Entry 7V1M (X-ray diffraction, 2.83 A resolution); this record covers chains B and H of the 4 polymer chains in the assembly.

== Chain B ==
Protein: Histone H3.3
Source organism: Homo sapiens
Reference sequence: P84243 (H33_HUMAN); residues 1-135 here correspond to UniProt positions 2-136 (UniProt number = residue number + 1)
Chain sequence (135 residues; each row starts with the number of its first residue):
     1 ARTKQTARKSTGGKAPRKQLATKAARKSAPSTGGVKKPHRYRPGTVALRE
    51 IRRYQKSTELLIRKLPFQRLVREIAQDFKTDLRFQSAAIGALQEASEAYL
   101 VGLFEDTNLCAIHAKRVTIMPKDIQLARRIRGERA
Not modelled in the structure: 1-48, 135
Curated features (UniProtKB/Swiss-Prot):
  - site: Ser31 (Interaction with ZMYND11)
  - modified residue: Arg2 (Asymmetric dimethylarginine), Thr3 (Phosphothreonine), Lys4 (Allysine), Gln5 (5-glutamyl dopamine), Thr6 (Phosphothreonine), Arg8 (Citrulline), Lys9 (N6,N6,N6-trimethyllysine), Ser10 (ADP-ribosylserine), Thr11 (Phosphothreonine), Lys14 (N6-(2-hydroxyisobutyryl)lysine), Arg17 (Asymmetric dimethylarginine), Lys18 (N6-(2-hydroxyisobutyryl)lysine), Lys23 (N6-(2-hydroxyisobutyryl)lysine), Arg26 (Citrulline), Lys27 (N6,N6,N6-trimethyllysine), Ser28 (ADP-ribosylserine), Ser31 (Phosphoserine), Lys36 (N6,N6,N6-trimethyllysine), Lys37 (N6-methyllysine), Tyr41 (Phosphotyrosine) and 9 more in UniProt
  - lipidation: Lys18 (N6-decanoyllysine)
From the paper describing this entry:
  - mutagenesis - I51A/R52A/Y54A: decreased binding to Isoform 2 of Nuclear autoantigenic sperm protein (chain H)
  - post-translational modification sites: Tyr54 (proposed by the authors, not directly observed)

== Chain H ==
Protein: Isoform 2 of Nuclear autoantigenic sperm protein
Source organism: Homo sapiens
Reference sequence: P49321-2 (NASP-2_HUMAN); numbering as in UniProt; present here: 30-100, 160-323
Chain sequence (235 residues; each row starts with the number of its first residue; note: 59 numbers in that range are skipped by the numbering (no residue carries them; nothing is unmodelled there)):
    30 SADKVESLDVDSEAKKLLGLGQKHLVMGDIPAAVNAFQEAASLLGKKYGE
    80 TANECGEAFFFYGKSLLELAR
   160 LENKSLQENEEEEIGNLELAWDMLDLAKIIFKRQETKEAQLYAAQAHLKL
   210 GEVSVESENYVQAVEEFQSCLNLQEQYLEAHDRLLAETHYQLGLAYGYNS
   260 QYDEAVAQFSKSIEVIENRMAVLNEQVKEAEGSSAEYKKEIEELKELLPE
   310 IREKIEDAKESQRS
Not modelled in the structure: 30-37, 160-169, 285-298, 321-323
From the paper describing this entry:
  - mutagenesis - N218A/Q221A: unchanged binding to H3 alphaN peptide
  - mutagenesis - L185A/I188A (Tm 60.4 degC), E224A/E225A (Tm 54.1 degC), R242A (Tm 55.4 degC), L306A (Tm 54.7 degC): unchanged stability
  - mutagenesis - E177A/W180A/D181A, E177A/W180A/D181A/E246A/Y249A/L253A, E246A/Y249A/L253A: decreased binding to H3-H4
  - mutagenesis - E246A/Y249A/L253A: abolished binding to Histone H3.3 (chain B)
  - mutagenesis - R242A: unchanged binding to alphaN region of H3

== Chain B / chain H interface ==
Pairs across the interface (20):
  Arg49(B) with Leu185(H)
  Ile51(B) with Asp181(H); Asp184(H); Leu185(H); Ile188(H), hydrophobic
  Arg52(B) with Trp180(H), hydrogen bond (backbone-side chain); Asp184(H), hydrogen bond (backbone-side chain); Gln221(H), hydrogen bond; Glu224(H), salt bridge
  Arg53(B) with Trp180(H), hydrogen bond (backbone-side chain)
  Tyr54(B) with Ile173(H), hydrogen bond (side chain-backbone); Leu176(H); Glu177(H), hydrogen bond (side chain-backbone); Trp180(H); Ser216(H)
  Gln55(B) with Asn218(H)
  Ser57(B) with Ser216(H); Glu217(H)
  Glu105(B) with Gln221(H), hydrogen bond; Glu224(H)
Interface residues without a listed pair, chain B (10 interface residues in all): Lys56, Val101
Interface residues without a listed pair, chain H (15 interface residues in all): Lys187, Glu225
Interface features reported in the paper:
  - pairs named by the authors: Arg52(B)-Glu224(H) (salt bridge), Tyr54(B)-Trp180(H) (pi stacking), Gln55(B)-Asn218(H), Ser57(B)-Glu217(H), Ile173(H)-Tyr54(B) (hydrogen bond), Leu176(H)-Tyr54(B), Glu177(H)-Tyr54(B) (hydrogen bond), Trp180(H)-Arg52(B) (hydrogen bond), Asp181(H)-Ile51(B), Asp184(H)-Ile51(B), Asp184(H)-Arg52(B) (hydrogen bond), Leu185(H)-Ile51(B), Ile188(H)-Ile51(B), Ser216(H)-Tyr54(B), Gln221(H)-Arg52(B) (hydrogen bond), Glu225(H)-Arg52(B)
  - interface residues, chain B: Ile51(B)

== Overview ==
10 residues of chain B and 15 residues of chain H are in contact; the contacts include 7 hydrogen bonds and 1
salt bridge. Polar contacts include Arg52(B)-Glu224(H), Arg52(B)-Trp180(H) and Arg52(B)-Asp184(H). The paper
describes a salt bridge between Arg52(B) and Glu224(H); pi stacking between Tyr54(B) and Trp180(H); contacts
between Gln55(B) and Asn218(H), Ser57(B) and Glu217(H) and Leu176(H) and Tyr54(B) among others. The paper
reports that E177A/W180A/D181A, E177A/W180A/D181A/E246A/Y249A/L253A and E246A/Y249A/L253A of chain H reduce
binding to H3-H4; the interface residue Ile51(B); 9 substitutions were tested in all.
Chain B is Histone H3.3 and chain H is Isoform 2 of Nuclear autoantigenic sperm protein, both from Homo
sapiens; the structure, Structural basis for the co-chaperone relationship of sNASP and ASF1b, was determined
by X-ray diffraction (same publication as 7V1K and 7V1L).
